PDB entry 8FA1 | electron microscopy, 2.51 A resolution | chains A and D of the 6 polymer chains in the assembly

# Chain A
Protein: Ferritin, Dps family protein and Spike protein S2' chimera
From: Nostoc punctiforme PCC 73102
UniProt: chimeric construct of B2J981, A0A8B6RKS7: residues 741-915 from B2J981 (B2J981_NOSP7) positions 4-178 (UniProt number = residue number - 737); residues 917-988 from A0A8B6RKS7 positions 806-877 (UniProt number = residue number - 111)
Sequence (257 residues; each row starts with the number of its first residue):
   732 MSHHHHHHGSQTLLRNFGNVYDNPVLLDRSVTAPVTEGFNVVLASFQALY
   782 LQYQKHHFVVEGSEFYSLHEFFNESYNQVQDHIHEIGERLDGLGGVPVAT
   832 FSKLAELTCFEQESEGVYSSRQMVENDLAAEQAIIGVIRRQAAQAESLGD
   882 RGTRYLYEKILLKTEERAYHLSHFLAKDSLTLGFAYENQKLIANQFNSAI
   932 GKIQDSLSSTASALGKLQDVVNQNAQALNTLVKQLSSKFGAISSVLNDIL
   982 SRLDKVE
Disordered / not traced: 732-917
Differences from the reference sequence: initiating methionine (732); expression tag (733-740); conflict Ser-741 (Thr4 in B2J981); linker (916); engineered mutation Lys-969 (Asn858 in A0A8B6RKS7)
From the paper describing this entry:
  - self-association interface (contacts with another copy of this molecule); pairs are residue here / residue on that copy: Lys-969/Phe-970
  - mutagenesis - N969K: decreased stability (proposed by the authors, not directly observed)

# Chain D
Protein: Spike protein S2' HR2
From: Severe acute respiratory syndrome coronavirus 2
UniProt: P0DTC2 (SPIKE_SARS2); numbering as in UniProt (aligned over 1157-1201)
Sequence (45 residues; row label = number of the first residue in the row):
  1157 KNHTSPDVDLGDISGINASVVNIQKEIDRLNEVAKNLNESLIDLQ
Disordered / not traced: 1157-1158, 1201
Swiss-Prot annotation at these positions:
  - glycosylation (N-linked (GlcNAc...) asparagine): Asn-1158 (complex), Asn-1173 (complex), Asn-1194 (complex)

# How chain A and chain D interact
Pairs across the interface (43; chain A residue first):
  Gln-920(A) with Leu-1200(D)
  Ala-924(A) with Ile-1198(D), hydrophobic; Leu-1200(D), hydrophobic
  Phe-927(A) with Ser-1196(D); Ile-1198(D), hydrophobic
  Asn-928(A) with Leu-1197(D); Ile-1198(D), hydrogen bond (side chain-backbone)
  Ile-931(A) with Leu-1193(D); Leu-1197(D), hydrophobic
  Gln-935(A) with Ala-1190(D), hydrogen bond (side chain-backbone); Leu-1193(D); Asn-1194(D), hydrogen bond
  Leu-938(A) with Leu-1186(D), hydrophobic; Val-1189(D), hydrophobic
  Ser-939(A) with Ala-1190(D)
  Thr-941(A) with Leu-1186(D)
  Ala-942(A) with Ile-1183(D); Asn-1187(D)
  Leu-945(A) with Ile-1179(D); Ile-1183(D)
  Gly-946(A) with Ile-1183(D)
  Gln-949(A) with Val-1177(D); Ile-1179(D), hydrogen bond (side chain-backbone); Gln-1180(D), hydrogen bond
  Asn-953(A) with Val-1176(D); Val-1177(D), hydrogen bond (side chain-backbone)
  Ala-956(A) with Ala-1174(D), hydrophobic; Ser-1175(D)
  Asn-960(A) with Asn-1173(D); Ala-1174(D), hydrogen bond (side chain-backbone)
  Val-963(A) with Ile-1169(D), hydrophobic; Ile-1172(D), hydrophobic
  Phe-970(A) with Leu-1166(D)
  Ile-973(A) with Leu-1166(D), hydrophobic
  Ser-974(A) with Leu-1166(D)
  Asn-978(A) with Asp-1163(D), hydrogen bond; Val-1164(D)
  Leu-981(A) with Ser-1161(D); Pro-1162(D); Val-1164(D), hydrophobic
  Asp-985(A) with Thr-1160(D); Ser-1161(D), hydrogen bond (side chain-backbone)
  Glu-988(A) with His-1159(D), hydrogen bond (backbone-side chain)
Interface residues without a listed pair, chain A (29 interface residues in all): Lys-921, Ile-934, Val-952, Leu-959, Ser-967
Interface residues without a listed pair, chain D (31 interface residues in all): Asp-1165, Asp-1168, Asn-1178, Lys-1191

# In short
Chain A and chain D form an interface of 29 and 31 residues respectively; the contacts include 10 hydrogen
bonds. Among the polar pairs are Asn-928(A)/Ile-1198(D), Gln-935(A)/Ala-1190(D) and Gln-935(A)/Asn-1194(D).
From the paper: N969K of chain A reduces stability; a self-association interface involving Lys-969(A).
Here chain A is Ferritin, Dps family protein and Spike protein S2' chimera (Nostoc punctiforme PCC 73102) and
chain D is Spike protein S2' HR2 (Severe acute respiratory syndrome coronavirus 2). Entry 8FA1 (Cryo-EM
structure of the SARS-CoV-2 HR1HR2 fusion core complex with N969K mutation) was determined by electron
microscopy, deposited together with 8FA2 and 7TIK.
